1EEY - chains A and B of the 3 polymer chains in the assembly; structure by X-ray diffraction, 2.25 A resolution.

# Chain A
Name: HLA-A2.1 MHC class I (heavy chain)
From: Homo sapiens
Notes: fragment: residues 1-275 of extracellular portion
UniProtKB: P01892 (1A02_HUMAN); residues 1-275 here = UniProt positions 1-275
Amino-acid sequence (275 residues; numbered 1 to 275; the number before each row is that of its first residue):
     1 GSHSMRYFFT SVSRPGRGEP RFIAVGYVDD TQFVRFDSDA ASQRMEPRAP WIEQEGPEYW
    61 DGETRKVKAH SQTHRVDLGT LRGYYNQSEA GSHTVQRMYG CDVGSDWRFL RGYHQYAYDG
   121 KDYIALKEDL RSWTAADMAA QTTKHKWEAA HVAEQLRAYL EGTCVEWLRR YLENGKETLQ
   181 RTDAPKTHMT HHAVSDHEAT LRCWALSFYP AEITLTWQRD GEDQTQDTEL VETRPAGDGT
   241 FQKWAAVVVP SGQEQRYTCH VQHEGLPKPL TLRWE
Cystine bridges: C101-C164, C203-C259

# Chain B
Name: Beta-2-microglobulin (light chain)
From: Homo sapiens
UniProtKB: P01884 (B2MG_HUMAN); residues 0-99 here correspond to UniProt positions 20-119 (UniProt number = residue number + 20)
Amino-acid sequence (100 residues; numbered 0 to 99; the number before each row is that of its first residue; numbering starts at 0):
     0 MIQRTPKIQV YSRHPAENGK SNFLNCYVSG FHPSDIEVDL LKNGERIEKV EHSDLSFSKD
    60 WSFYLLYYTE FTPTEKDEYA CRVNHVTLSQ PKIVKWDRDM
Differences from the reference sequence: initiating methionine (0)
Cystine bridges: C25-C80

# Interface between chain A and chain B
Pairs across the interface - 57 pairs, chain A then chain B:
  F8(A) - S55(B)
  F8(A) - F56(B)
  F9(A) - F56(B)
  T10(A) - F56(B)
  T10(A) - F62(B)
  V12(A) - S33(B)
  V25(A) - D53(B)
  V25(A) - L54(B)
  Y27(A) - S55(B)
  Y27(A) - Y63(B)  hydrogen bond
  Q32(A) - D53(B)  hydrogen bond
  R35(A) - D53(B)  salt bridge
  R48(A) - D53(B)  salt bridge
  H93(A) - M0(B)
  Q96(A) - H31(B)  hydrogen bond
  Q96(A) - F56(B)
  Q96(A) - W60(B)  hydrogen bond (side chain-backbone)
  Q96(A) - F62(B)
  R97(A) - F56(B)
  Q115(A) - W60(B)
  Y116(A) - W60(B)
  A117(A) - W60(B)
  D119(A) - M0(B)
  D119(A) - I1(B)
  D119(A) - H31(B)
  G120(A) - I1(B)
  G120(A) - R3(B)  hydrogen bond (backbone-side chain)
  G120(A) - H31(B)
  G120(A) - W60(B)
  K121(A) - M0(B)
  K121(A) - I1(B)
  D122(A) - W60(B)  hydrogen bond
  H192(A) - D98(B)  salt bridge
  R202(A) - D98(B)  hydrogen bond (side chain-backbone)
  R202(A) - M99(B)
  W204(A) - D98(B)
  W204(A) - M99(B)
  V231(A) - Q8(B)
  E232(A) - Q8(B)  hydrogen bond (backbone-side chain)
  E232(A) - Y26(B)
  E232(A) - S28(B)  hydrogen bond
  R234(A) - Q8(B)  hydrogen bond
  R234(A) - Y10(B)
  R234(A) - M99(B)  hydrogen bond (side chain-backbone)
  P235(A) - Y10(B)  hydrogen bond (backbone-side chain)
  P235(A) - N24(B)
  P235(A) - Y26(B)
  P235(A) - L65(B)  hydrophobic
  A236(A) - R12(B)  hydrogen bond (backbone-side chain)
  A236(A) - N24(B)  hydrogen bond (backbone-side chain)
  G237(A) - R12(B)  hydrogen bond (backbone-side chain)
  G237(A) - L65(B)
  D238(A) - R12(B)
  Q242(A) - Y10(B)
  Q242(A) - S11(B)
  Q242(A) - R12(B)  hydrogen bond (side chain-backbone)
  W244(A) - M99(B)  hydrogen bond (side chain-backbone)
Also at the interface, not in a pair above, chain A (37 interface residues in all): I23, S92, T94, M98, L206, T233
Also at the interface, not in a pair above, chain B (25 interface residues in all): H13, P14, D59

# Overview
Chain A and chain B form an interface of 37 and 25 residues respectively, with 17 hydrogen bonds and 3 salt
bridges. Polar pairs include R35(A)-D53(B), R48(A)-D53(B) and H192(A)-D98(B).
Here chain A is HLA-A2.1 MHC class I (heavy chain) and chain B is Beta-2-microglobulin (light chain), both
from Homo sapiens. Entry 1EEY (Crystal Structure Determination Of HLA A2 Complexed to Peptide GP2 with the
substitution (I2L/V5L/L9V)) was determined by X-ray diffraction (same publication as 1EEZ).
